PDB entry 6P09 | X-ray diffraction, 2.05 A resolution | chains A and D of the 4 polymer chains in the assembly

== Chain A ==
Protein: DNA ligase 1
Organism: Homo sapiens
Notes: EC 6.5.1.1
UniProtKB: P18858 (DNLI1_HUMAN); residues 262-904 here = UniProt positions 262-904
Amino-acid sequence (645 residues; each row starts with the number of its first residue):
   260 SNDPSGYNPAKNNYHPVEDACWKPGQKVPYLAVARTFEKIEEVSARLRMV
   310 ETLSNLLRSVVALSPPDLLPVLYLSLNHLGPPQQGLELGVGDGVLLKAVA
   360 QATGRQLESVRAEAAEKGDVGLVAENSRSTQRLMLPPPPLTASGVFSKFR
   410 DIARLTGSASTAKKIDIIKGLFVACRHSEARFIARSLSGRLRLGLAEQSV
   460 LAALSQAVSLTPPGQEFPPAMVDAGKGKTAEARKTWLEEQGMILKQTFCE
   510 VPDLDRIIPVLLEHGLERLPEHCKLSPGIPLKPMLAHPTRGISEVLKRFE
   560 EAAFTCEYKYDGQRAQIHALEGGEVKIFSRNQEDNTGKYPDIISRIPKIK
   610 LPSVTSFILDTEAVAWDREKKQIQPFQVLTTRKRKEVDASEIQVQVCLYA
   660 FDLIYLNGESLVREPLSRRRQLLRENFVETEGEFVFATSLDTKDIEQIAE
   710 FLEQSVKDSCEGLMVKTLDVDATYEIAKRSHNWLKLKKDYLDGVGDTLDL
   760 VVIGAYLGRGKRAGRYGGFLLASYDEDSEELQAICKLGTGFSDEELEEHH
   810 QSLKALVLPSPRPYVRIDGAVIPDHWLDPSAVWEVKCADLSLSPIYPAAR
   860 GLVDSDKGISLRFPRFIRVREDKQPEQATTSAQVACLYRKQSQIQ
Not modelled in the structure: 902-904
Construct notes: expression tag (260-261)
Ion coordination: Mg2+ site 1: Glu-592 (shared with 1 residue of chain B); Mg2+ site 2: Gly-799 (shared with 1 residue of chain C)
Ligand contacts: adenosine monophosphate (AMP): Ala-545, Glu-566, Tyr-567, Lys-568, Tyr-569, Arg-573, Arg-589, Glu-621, Phe-660, Ala-696, Met-723, Lys-725, Trp-742, Lys-744
From the paper describing this entry:
  - catalytic residues: Lys-568 (citing earlier work)
  - Mg2+ coordination through a water molecule: Pro-341, Leu-345, Asp-570, Glu-621, Glu-720
  - catalytic residues: Arg-589, Lys-746
  - binding site for adenosine monophosphate: Lys-568, Arg-589, Lys-744
  - Mg2+ coordination: Glu-592

== Chain D ==
Molecule: 18-nt DNA strand
Sequence (18 nucleotides; row label = number of the first residue in the row):
     9 GTCCGACGACGCATCAGC

== How chain A and chain D interact ==
Residue-residue contacts (67; chain A residue first):
  Arg-305(A) / DT10(D)  hydrogen bond to the base
  Arg-305(A) / DC11(D)  hydrogen bond to the base
  Thr-415(A) / DC23(D)  phosphate contact
  Gly-416(A) / DC23(D)  hydrogen bond to the phosphate
  Ser-417(A) / DA24(D)  phosphate contact
  Ala-418(A) / DA24(D)  hydrogen bond to the phosphate
  Ser-419(A) / DC23(D)  sugar contact
  Ser-419(A) / DA24(D)  hydrogen bond to the phosphate
  Thr-420(A) / DC23(D)  phosphate contact
  Thr-420(A) / DA24(D)  hydrogen bond to the phosphate
  Arg-449(A) / DC15(D)  salt bridge to the phosphate
  Arg-451(A) / DG13(D)  phosphate contact
  Arg-451(A) / DA14(D)  salt bridge to the phosphate
  Leu-452(A) / DG13(D)  hydrogen bond to the phosphate
  Gly-453(A) / DC12(D)  phosphate contact
  Gly-453(A) / DG13(D)  hydrogen bond to the phosphate
  Leu-454(A) / DC12(D)  phosphate contact
  Leu-454(A) / DG13(D)  phosphate contact
  Ala-455(A) / DC12(D)  hydrogen bond to the phosphate
  Ala-455(A) / DG13(D)  phosphate contact
  Glu-456(A) / DC12(D)  phosphate contact
  Gln-457(A) / DC11(D)  phosphate contact
  Gln-457(A) / DC12(D)  hydrogen bond to the phosphate
  Ser-458(A) / DC11(D)  phosphate contact
  Ser-458(A) / DC12(D)  hydrogen bond to the phosphate
  Lys-504(A) / DC11(D)  salt bridge to the phosphate
  His-546(A) / DT10(D)  salt bridge to the phosphate
  Gln-636(A) / DG19(D)  hydrogen bond to the phosphate
  Thr-639(A) / DG19(D)  sugar contact
  Thr-639(A) / DC20(D)  sugar contact
  Thr-640(A) / DC20(D)  phosphate contact
  Arg-641(A) / DC20(D)  sugar contact
  Lys-642(A) / DC20(D)  phosphate contact
  Lys-642(A) / DA21(D)  phosphate contact
  Arg-643(A) / DG19(D)  base contact
  Arg-643(A) / DC20(D)  hydrogen bond to the base
  Arg-643(A) / DA21(D)  hydrogen bond to the phosphate
  Lys-644(A) / DA21(D)  hydrogen bond to the phosphate
  Lys-644(A) / DT22(D)  salt bridge to the phosphate
  Arg-738(A) / DG9(D)  phosphate contact
  Arg-738(A) / DT10(D)  salt bridge to the phosphate
  Gly-767(A) / DC15(D)  phosphate contact
  Arg-768(A) / DA14(D)  sugar contact
  Arg-768(A) / DC15(D)  hydrogen bond to the phosphate
  Gly-769(A) / DA14(D)  phosphate contact
  Lys-770(A) / DG13(D)  hydrogen bond to the base
  Lys-770(A) / DA14(D)  hydrogen bond to the phosphate
  Arg-771(A) / DA14(D)  phosphate contact
  Gly-776(A) / DC15(D)  sugar contact
  Cys-794(A) / DA17(D)  phosphate contact
  Lys-795(A) / DG16(D)  salt bridge to the phosphate
  Lys-795(A) / DA17(D)  hydrogen bond to the phosphate
  Leu-796(A) / DG16(D)  sugar contact
  Gly-797(A) / DC15(D)  sugar contact
  Gly-797(A) / DG16(D)  sugar contact
  Ser-850(A) / DA17(D)  hydrogen bond to the phosphate
  Ser-850(A) / DC18(D)  hydrogen bond to the phosphate
  Leu-851(A) / DC18(D)  phosphate contact
  Ser-852(A) / DC18(D)  hydrogen bond to the phosphate
  Pro-853(A) / DC18(D)  phosphate contact
  Pro-853(A) / DG19(D)  phosphate contact
  Tyr-855(A) / DA17(D)  hydrogen bond to the phosphate
  Tyr-855(A) / DC18(D)  phosphate contact
  Ser-869(A) / DA17(D)  phosphate contact
  Ser-869(A) / DC18(D)  phosphate contact
  Leu-870(A) / DA17(D)  sugar contact
  Phe-872(A) / DG16(D)  base contact
Also at the interface, not in a pair above, chain A (49 interface residues in all): Ala-421, Ser-739, Thr-798, Ile-854, Pro-873

== In short ==
49 residues of chain A and 16 residues of chain D are in contact, with 23 hydrogen bonds and 7 salt bridges.
Polar contacts include Arg-305(A)/DT10(D), Arg-305(A)/DC11(D) and Arg-643(A)/DC20(D). Chain A binds adenosine
monophosphate. The paper reports catalytic residues Lys-568(A), Arg-589(A) and Lys-746(A); a binding site for
adenosine monophosphate at Lys-568(A), Arg-589(A) and Lys-744(A).
Chain A is DNA ligase 1 (Homo sapiens) and chain D is an 18-nt DNA strand; the structure, Human DNA Ligase 1
Bound to an Adenylated, dideoxy Terminated DNA nick with 200 mM Mg2+, was determined by X-ray diffraction
together with 6P0A, 6P0B, 6P0C, 6P0D, 6P0E and 6Q1V from the same study.
